Entry 4V9F (X-ray diffraction, 2.40 A resolution); this record covers chains 0 and L of the 34 polymer chains in the assembly.

Chain 0:
Molecule: 23S Ribosomal RNA
Organism: Haloarcula marismortui
Sequence (2910 nucleotides; numbered 8 to 2917; the number before each row is that of its first residue):
     8 ACUAUGCCAGCUGGUGGAUUGCUCGGCUCAGGCGCUGAUGAAGGACGUGC
    58 CAAGCUGCGAUAAGCUGUGGGGAGCCGCACGGAGGCGAAGAACCACAGAU
   108 UUCCGAAUGAGAAUCUCUCUAACAAUUGCUUCGCGCAAUGAGGAACCCCG
   158 AGAACUGAAACAUCUCAGUAUCGGGAGGAACAGAAAACGCAACGUGAUGU
   208 CGUUAGUAACCGCGAGUGAACGCGAUACAGCCCAAACCGAAGCCCUCACG
   258 GGCAAUGUGGUGUCAGGGCUACCUCUCAUCAGCCGACCGUCUUCACGAAG
   308 UCUCUUGGAAUAGAGCGUGAUACAGGGUGACAACCCCGUACUGAAGACCA
   358 GUACGCUGUGCGGUAGUGCCAGAGUAGCGGGGGUUGGAUAUCCCUCGCGA
   408 AUAACGCAGGCAUCGACUGCGAAGGCUAAACACAACCUGAGACCGAUAGU
   458 GAACAAGUAGUGUGAACGAACGCUGCAAAGUACCCUCAGAAGGGAGGCGA
   508 AAUAGAGCAUGAAAUCAGUUGGCGAUCGAGCGACAGGGCAUACAAGGUCC
   558 CUUGACGAAUGACCGAGACGCGAGUCUCCAGUAAGACUCACGGGAAGCCG
   608 AUGUUCUGUCGUACGUUUUGAAAAACGAGCCAGGGAGUGUGUCUGUAUGG
   658 CAAGUCUAACCGGAGUAUCCGGGGAGGCACAGGGAAACCGACAUGGCCGC
   708 AGGGCUUUGCCCGAGGGCCGCCGUCUUCAAGGGCGGGGAGCCAUGUGGAC
   758 ACGACCCGAAUCCGGACGAUCUACGCAUGGACAAGAUGAAGCGUGCCGAA
   808 AGGCACGUGGAAGUCUGUUAGAGUUGGUGUCCUACAAUACCCUCUCGUGA
   858 UCUAUGUGUAGGGGUGAAAGGCCCAUCGAGUCCGGCAACAGCUGGUUCCA
   908 AUCGAAACAUGUCGAAGCAUGACCUCCGCCGAGGUAGUCUGUGAGGUAGA
   958 GCGACCGAUUGGUGUGUCCGCCUCCGAGAGGAGUCGGCCCUCCUGUCAAA
  1008 CUCCAAACUUACAGACGCUGUUUGACGCGGGGAUUCCGGUGCGCGGGGUA
  1058 AGCCUGUGUACCAGGAGGGGAACAACCCAGAGAUAGGUUAAGGUCCCCAA
  1108 GUGUGGAUUAAGUGUAAUCCUCUGAAGGUGGUCUCGAGCCCUAGACAGCC
  1158 GGGAGGUGAGCUUAGAAGCAGCUACCCUCUAAGAAAAGCGUAACAGCUUA
  1208 CCGGCCGAGGUUUGAGGCGCCCAAAAUGAUCGGGACUCAAAUCCACCACC
  1258 GAGACCUGUCCGUACCACUCAUACUGGUAAUCGAGUAGAUUGGCGCUCUA
  1308 AUUGGAUGGAAGCAGGGGCGAGAGCUCCUGUGGACCGAUUAGUGACGAAA
  1358 AUCCUGGCCAUAGUAGCAGCGAUAGUCGGGUGAGAACCCCGACGGCCUAA
  1408 UGGAUAAGGGUUCCUCAGCACUGCUGAUCAGCUGAGGGUUAGCCGGUCCU
  1458 AAGUCUCACCGCAACUCGACUGAGACGAAAUGGGAAACAGGUUAAUAUUC
  1508 CUGUGCCAUCAUGCAGUGAAAGUUGACGCCCUGGGGUCGAUCACGCCGGG
  1558 CAUUCGCCCGGUCGAACCGUCCAACUCCGUGGAAGCCGUAAUGGCAGGAA
  1608 GCGGACGAACGGCGGCAUAGGGAAACGUGAUUCAACCUGGGGCCCAUGAA
  1658 AAGACGAGCAUGAUGUCCGUACCGAGAACCGACACAGGUGUCCAUGGCGG
  1708 CGAAAGCCAAGGCCUGUCGGGAGCAACCAACGUUAGGGAAUUCGGCAAGU
  1758 UAGUCCCGUACCUUCGGAAGAAGGGAUGCCUGCUCCGGAACGGAGCAGGU
  1808 CGCAGUGACUCGGAAGCUCGGACUGUCUAGUAACAACAUAGGUGACCGCA
  1858 AAUCCGCAAGGACUCGUACGGUCACUGAAUCCUGCCCAGUGCAGGUAUCU
  1908 GAACACCUCGUACAAGAGGACGAAGGACCUGUCAACGGCGGGGGUAACUA
  1958 UGACCCUCUUAAGGUAGCGUAGUACCUUGCCGCAUCAGUAGCGGCUUGCA
  2008 UGAAUGGAUUAACCAGAGCUUCACUGUCCCAACGUUGGGCCCGGUGAACU
  2058 GUACAUUCCAGUGCGGAGUCUGGAGACACCCAGGGGGAAGCGAAGACCCU
  2108 AUGGAGCUUUACUGCAGGCUGUCGCUGAGACGUGGUCGCCGAUGUGCAGC
  2158 AUAGGUAGGAGACACUACACAGGUACCCGCGCUAGCGGGCCACCGAGUCA
  2208 ACAGUGAAAUACUACCCGUCGGUGACUGCGACUCUCACUCCGGGAGGAGG
  2258 ACACCGAUAGCCGGGCAGUUUGACUGGGGCGGUACGCGCUCGAAAAGAUA
  2308 UCGAGCGCGCCCUAUGGUCAUCUCAGCCGGGACAGAGACCCGGCGAAGAG
  2358 UGCAAGAGCAAAAGAUGACUUGACAGUGUUCUUCCCAACGAGGAACGCUG
  2408 ACGCGAAAGCGUGGUCUAGCGAACCAAUUAGCCUGCUUGAUGCGGGCAAU
  2458 UGAUGACAGAAAAGCUACCCUAGGGAUAACAGAGUCGUCACUCGCAAGAG
  2508 CACAUAUCGACCGAGUGGCUUGCUACCUCGAUGUCGGUUCCCUCCAUCCU
  2558 GCCCGUGCAGAAGCGGGCAAGGGUGAGGUUGUUCGCCUAUUAAAGGAGGU
  2608 CGUGAGCUGGGUUUAGACCGUCGUGAGACAGGUCGGCUGCUAUCUACUGG
  2658 GUGUGUAAUGGUGUCUGACAAGAACGACCGUAUAGUACGAGAGGAACUAC
  2708 GGUUGGUGGCCACUGGUGUACCGGUUGUUCGAGAGAGCACGUGCCGGGUA
  2758 GCCACGCCACACGGGGUAAGAGCUGAACGCAUCUAAGCUCGAAACCCACU
  2808 UGGAAAAGAGACACCGCCGAGGUCCCGCGUACAAGACGCGGUCGAUAGAC
  2858 UCGGGGUGUGCGCGUCGAGGUAACGAGACGUUAAGCCCACGAGCACUAAC
  2908 AGACCAAAGC
Disordered / not traced: 973-995, 1953-1955, 2150-2225
Modified positions: 1MA (6-hydro-1-methyladenosine-5'-monophosphate) at position 628, OMU (o2'-methyluridine 5'-monophosphate) at position 2587, OMG (o2'-methylguanosine-5'-monophosphate) at position 2588, UR3 (3-methyluridine-5'-monophoshate) at position 2619, PSU (pseudouridine-5'-monophosphate) at position 2621
Bound ions: Mg2+ site 1 near G28 (its only coordinating residue here); Na+ site 1: C40, G41, C443; Na+ site 2 near G56 (its only coordinating residue here); Na+ site 3: G66, U108; Mg2+ site 2 near U115 (its only coordinating residue here); Na+ site 4: C130, U146; Na+ site 5: C141, G142; Mg2+ site 3: G147, A183 (shared with 1 residue of chain M); Mg2+ site 4: C162, U2276; Mg2+ site 5: G164, A169; Na+ site 6: A165, A166, A167; Mg2+ site 6: A166, G219; 98 more Mg2+ sites not listed; 64 more Na+ sites not listed; 2 more K+ sites not listed

Chain L:
Protein: 50S ribosomal protein L15P
Organism: Haloarcula marismortui
UniProtKB: P12737 (RL15_HALMA); residues 0-164 here correspond to UniProt positions 1-165 (UniProt number = residue number + 1)
Chain sequence (165 residues; row label = number of the first residue in the row; numbering starts at 0):
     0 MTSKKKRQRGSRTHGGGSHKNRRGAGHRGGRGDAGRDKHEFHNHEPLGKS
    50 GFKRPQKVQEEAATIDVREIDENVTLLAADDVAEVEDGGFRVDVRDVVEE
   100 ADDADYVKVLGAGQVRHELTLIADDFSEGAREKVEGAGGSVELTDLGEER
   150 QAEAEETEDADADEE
Disordered / not traced: 0, 85-86, 152-164
Bound ions: Na+ site 1: Gly-14 (shared with A1040(0), A1296(0) of chain 0); Na+ site 2: His-18, Asn-20 (shared with G902(0), U903(0) of chain 0); Na+ site 3: Arg-27, Gly-29, Gly-31, Ala-33, Glu-39; Mg2+ site 1: Arg-27, Glu-39; Na+ site 4: Asp-36 (shared with G2466(0) of chain 0); Mg2+ site 2: Glu-99 (shared with A682(0), G683(0) of chain 0)

Chain 0 / chain L interface:
Contacting residue pairs (167):
  G164(0) / Arg-30(L)  phosphate contact
  A165(0) / Gly-29(L)  phosphate contact
  A165(0) / Arg-30(L)  hydrogen bond to the phosphate
  A165(0) / Ala-33(L)  sugar contact
  A166(0) / Ala-24(L)  base contact
  A166(0) / Gly-25(L)  hydrogen bond to the base
  A166(0) / Gly-28(L)  base contact
  A166(0) / Gly-29(L)  hydrogen bond to the base
  A166(0) / Ala-33(L)  sugar contact
  A166(0) / Gly-34(L)  hydrogen bond to the phosphate
  A166(0) / His-38(L)  base contact
  G196(0) / Lys-56(L)  hydrogen bond to the sugar
  C197(0) / Lys-56(L)  phosphate contact
  U214(0) / Gln-55(L)  sugar contact
  A215(0) / Lys-52(L)  salt bridge to the phosphate
  A215(0) / Gln-55(L)  hydrogen bond to the sugar
  A216(0) / Lys-52(L)  salt bridge to the phosphate
  C220(0) / Lys-48(L)  sugar contact
  G221(0) / Arg-35(L)  phosphate contact
  G221(0) / Leu-46(L)  phosphate contact
  G221(0) / Gly-47(L)  hydrogen bond to the phosphate
  A222(0) / Asp-32(L)  phosphate contact
  A222(0) / Arg-35(L)  salt bridge to the phosphate
  G223(0) / Gly-31(L)  phosphate contact
  G223(0) / Asp-32(L)  hydrogen bond to the phosphate
  A226(0) / Gln-55(L)  base contact
  G417(0) / Lys-56(L)  salt bridge to the phosphate
  U623(0) / Arg-11(L)  hydrogen bond to the phosphate
  U624(0) / Arg-11(L)  salt bridge to the phosphate
  U624(0) / His-18(L)  phosphate contact
  U624(0) / Lys-19(L)  hydrogen bond to the phosphate
  U625(0) / Lys-19(L)  salt bridge to the phosphate
  G644(0) / Lys-4(L)  hydrogen bond to the sugar
  G644(0) / Arg-8(L)  salt bridge to the phosphate
  G644(0) / His-13(L)  hydrogen bond to the base
  G644(0) / Arg-21(L)  hydrogen bond to the base
  U645(0) / Lys-4(L)  salt bridge to the phosphate
  A688(0) / Asp-65(L)  hydrogen bond to the base
  A688(0) / Leu-109(L)  base contact
  A688(0) / Ala-111(L)  base contact
  A692(0) / Gly-50(L)  sugar contact
  A692(0) / Phe-51(L)  hydrogen bond to the sugar
  A693(0) / Phe-51(L)  sugar contact
  A693(0) / Arg-53(L)  phosphate contact
  A694(0) / Arg-53(L)  salt bridge to the phosphate
  G697(0) / Thr-63(L)  base contact
  G697(0) / Lys-107(L)  salt bridge to the phosphate
  G697(0) / Leu-109(L)  base contact
  G697(0) / Ser-126(L)  phosphate contact
  G697(0) / Glu-127(L)  hydrogen bond to the phosphate
  A698(0) / Leu-109(L)  phosphate contact
  A698(0) / Gly-110(L)  hydrogen bond to the phosphate
  A698(0) / Ala-111(L)  sugar contact
  A698(0) / Ser-126(L)  hydrogen bond to the phosphate
  A698(0) / Gly-128(L)  phosphate contact
  A698(0) / Ala-129(L)  phosphate contact
  C699(0) / Gly-110(L)  phosphate contact
  C699(0) / Ala-111(L)  phosphate contact
  C699(0) / Gly-112(L)  hydrogen bond to the phosphate
  C699(0) / Lys-132(L)  salt bridge to the phosphate
  A700(0) / Asp-70(L)  hydrogen bond to the base
  A700(0) / Glu-71(L)  base contact
  A700(0) / Gly-112(L)  phosphate contact
  A700(0) / Gln-113(L)  hydrogen bond to the base
  A700(0) / Arg-115(L)  base contact
  U701(0) / Gln-113(L)  hydrogen bond to the phosphate
  U701(0) / Arg-115(L)  salt bridge to the phosphate
  G745(0) / Arg-67(L)  base contact
  G745(0) / Glu-71(L)  hydrogen bond to the base
  G754(0) / Lys-3(L)  phosphate contact
  G754(0) / Lys-4(L)  hydrogen bond to the phosphate
  G755(0) / Lys-3(L)  salt bridge to the phosphate
  C757(0) / Arg-27(L)  phosphate contact
  C757(0) / Gly-31(L)  hydrogen bond to the phosphate
  A758(0) / Arg-27(L)  salt bridge to the phosphate
  A758(0) / Arg-30(L)  phosphate contact
  A758(0) / Gly-31(L)  hydrogen bond to the phosphate
  C759(0) / Arg-30(L)  salt bridge to the phosphate
  A761(0) / Arg-30(L)  salt bridge to the phosphate
  C762(0) / Arg-21(L)  hydrogen bond to the base
  C896(0) / Arg-30(L)  hydrogen bond to the phosphate
  A897(0) / Gly-23(L)  phosphate contact
  A897(0) / Ala-24(L)  hydrogen bond to the phosphate
  A897(0) / Arg-30(L)  salt bridge to the phosphate
  G898(0) / Arg-22(L)  phosphate contact
  G898(0) / Gly-23(L)  hydrogen bond to the phosphate
  G898(0) / Ala-24(L)  hydrogen bond to the phosphate
  G898(0) / Gly-25(L)  hydrogen bond to the phosphate
  G898(0) / His-26(L)  phosphate contact
  C899(0) / Arg-22(L)  salt bridge to the phosphate
  U900(0) / Lys-19(L)  salt bridge to the phosphate
  U900(0) / Arg-22(L)  salt bridge to the phosphate
  G901(0) / His-18(L)  salt bridge to the phosphate
  G901(0) / Lys-19(L)  phosphate contact
  G902(0) / Arg-11(L)  salt bridge to the phosphate
  G902(0) / His-18(L)  salt bridge to the phosphate
  U903(0) / Arg-11(L)  salt bridge to the phosphate
  U903(0) / Thr-12(L)  base contact
  U903(0) / His-18(L)  base contact
  U904(0) / Gln-7(L)  phosphate contact
  U904(0) / Arg-8(L)  hydrogen bond to the base
  U904(0) / Gly-9(L)  hydrogen bond to the phosphate
  U904(0) / Ser-10(L)  hydrogen bond to the phosphate
  U904(0) / Arg-11(L)  hydrogen bond to the phosphate
  C905(0) / Lys-5(L)  hydrogen bond to the base
  C905(0) / Arg-6(L)  base contact
  A907(0) / Arg-6(L)  base contact
  G918(0) / His-38(L)  hydrogen bond to the base
  G918(0) / Phe-40(L)  sugar contact
  U919(0) / Lys-37(L)  hydrogen bond to the phosphate
  U919(0) / His-38(L)  sugar contact
  C920(0) / Lys-37(L)  salt bridge to the phosphate
  G924(0) / Gly-25(L)  hydrogen bond to the sugar
  G924(0) / His-38(L)  base contact
  C925(0) / Gly-25(L)  sugar contact
  C925(0) / His-26(L)  salt bridge to the phosphate
  C925(0) / Gly-28(L)  sugar contact
  C925(0) / His-38(L)  base contact
  C925(0) / Glu-39(L)  hydrogen bond to the sugar
  A926(0) / His-38(L)  sugar contact
  A926(0) / Glu-39(L)  sugar contact
  A926(0) / His-41(L)  hydrogen bond to the sugar
  U927(0) / His-41(L)  hydrogen bond to the sugar
  U927(0) / Asn-42(L)  sugar contact
  U1041(0) / Gly-14(L)  sugar contact
  U1041(0) / Gly-15(L)  sugar contact
  U1041(0) / Gly-16(L)  phosphate contact
  U1042(0) / Gly-16(L)  phosphate contact
  U1042(0) / Ser-17(L)  hydrogen bond to the phosphate
  U1042(0) / Asn-20(L)  hydrogen bond to the phosphate
  A1294(0) / Gly-16(L)  phosphate contact
  G1295(0) / Thr-12(L)  hydrogen bond to the phosphate
  G1295(0) / Gly-14(L)  hydrogen bond to the phosphate
  G1295(0) / Gly-15(L)  hydrogen bond to the phosphate
  G1295(0) / Gly-16(L)  hydrogen bond to the phosphate
  A1296(0) / Lys-3(L)  salt bridge to the phosphate
  U1297(0) / Lys-3(L)  salt bridge to the phosphate
  U1298(0) / Arg-6(L)  hydrogen bond to the base
  G1299(0) / Arg-6(L)  salt bridge to the phosphate
  G1300(0) / Thr-1(L)  hydrogen bond to the base
  C1301(0) / Lys-5(L)  base contact
  G1302(0) / Lys-5(L)  hydrogen bond to the base
  C1353(0) / Lys-5(L)  hydrogen bond to the base
  G1354(0) / Lys-5(L)  hydrogen bond to the base
  G1354(0) / Arg-8(L)  salt bridge to the phosphate
  C2396(0) / Phe-40(L)  sugar contact
  A2430(0) / Leu-46(L)  sugar contact
  A2430(0) / Gly-47(L)  hydrogen bond to the sugar
  C2431(0) / Gly-47(L)  phosphate contact
  C2431(0) / Lys-48(L)  hydrogen bond to the phosphate
  C2432(0) / Lys-48(L)  salt bridge to the phosphate
  U2441(0) / Phe-51(L)  sugar contact
  U2441(0) / Arg-53(L)  hydrogen bond to the phosphate
  G2442(0) / Arg-53(L)  salt bridge to the phosphate
  G2442(0) / Pro-54(L)  sugar contact
  C2443(0) / Pro-54(L)  base contact
  C2443(0) / Lys-56(L)  hydrogen bond to the phosphate
  C2443(0) / Val-57(L)  sugar contact
  U2444(0) / Lys-56(L)  salt bridge to the phosphate
  G2452(0) / Phe-51(L)  base contact
  G2453(0) / Gly-50(L)  hydrogen bond to the phosphate
  G2453(0) / Phe-51(L)  sugar contact
  C2454(0) / Ser-49(L)  phosphate contact
  C2454(0) / Gly-50(L)  hydrogen bond to the phosphate
  A2465(0) / Phe-40(L)  base contact
  G2466(0) / Lys-37(L)  salt bridge to the phosphate
  A2467(0) / Lys-37(L)  salt bridge to the phosphate
Also at the interface, not in a pair above, chain 0 (91 interface residues in all): G416, A682, C696, U753, C763, C906, G1039, A1040, C2440, A2483
Also at the interface, not in a pair above, chain L (74 interface residues in all): Ser-2, Asp-36, Glu-99, Val-114, Phe-125

Summary:
The interface between chain 0 and chain L involves 91 residues on one side and 74 on the other, with 60
hydrogen bonds and 35 salt bridges. Among the polar pairs are A166(0)/Gly-25(L), A166(0)/Gly-29(L) and
G644(0)/His-13(L). C40(0), G41(0) and C443(0) form the Na+ site 1.
Here chain 0 is 23S Ribosomal RNA and chain L is 50S ribosomal protein L15P, both from Haloarcula marismortui.
Entry 4V9F (The re-refined crystal structure of the Haloarcula marismortui large ribosomal subunit at 2.4
Angstrom resolution: more ...) was determined by X-ray diffraction.
